PDB entry 7OPA | X-ray diffraction, 2.00 A resolution | chains C and F of the 6 polymer chains in the assembly

== Chain C (and F) ==
Protein: Purine nucleoside phosphorylase DeoD-type
From: Helicobacter pylori (strain ATCC 700392 / 26695)
Notes: EC 2.4.2.1; chain F of this document is another copy of the same molecule, construct and numbering; everything in this record applies to it too
UniProtKB: P56463 (DEOD_HELPY); residues 1-233 here = UniProt positions 1-233
Chain sequence (233 residues; numbered 1 to 233; the number before each row is that of its first residue):
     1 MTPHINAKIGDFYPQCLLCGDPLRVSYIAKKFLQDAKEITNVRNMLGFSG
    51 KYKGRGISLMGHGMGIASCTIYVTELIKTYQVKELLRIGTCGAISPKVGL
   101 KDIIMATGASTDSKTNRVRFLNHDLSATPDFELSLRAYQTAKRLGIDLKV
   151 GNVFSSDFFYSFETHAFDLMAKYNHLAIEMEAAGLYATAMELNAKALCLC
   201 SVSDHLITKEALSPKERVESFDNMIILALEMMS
Swiss-Prot annotation at these positions:
  - active site: Asp204 (Proton donor)
  - binding site (a purine D-ribonucleoside): His4, Glu179 to Glu181, Ser203, Asp204
  - binding site (phosphate): Gly20, Arg24, Arg43, Arg87 to Thr90
  - site: Arg217 (Important for catalytic activity)
Small-molecule neighbours: 6-benzylthio-2-chloropurine (05Z): Thr90, Cys91, Gly92, Phe158, Phe159, Tyr160, Ile178, Glu179, Met180, Ser203, Asp204, Leu206
What the authors report for this chain:
  - binding site for 6-benzylthio-2-chloropurine: Phe159, Asp204

== How chain C and chain F interact ==
Pairs across the interface - 67 pairs, chain C then chain F:
  Pro3(C) with Tyr160(F)
  His4(C) with Met64(F); Phe159(F)
  Gly20(C) with Arg43(F)
  Asp21(C) with Arg43(F)
  Pro22(C) with Arg43(F); Asn44(F)
  Leu23(C) with Asn41(F); Arg43(F); Asn44(F)
  Arg24(C) with Arg43(F)
  Asn41(C) with Leu23(F)
  Arg43(C) with Gly20(F); Asp21(F); Pro22(F); Leu23(F); Met64(F)
  Asn44(C) with Pro22(F); Leu23(F); Asn44(F), hydrogen bond (backbone-side chain); Leu46(F)
  Leu46(C) with Asn44(F)
  Met64(C) with His4(F); Arg43(F); Met64(F); Ser68(F); Ile71(F), hydrophobic; Tyr72(F)
  Gly65(C) with Ala67(F)
  Ala67(C) with Gly65(F); Asp157(F)
  Ser68(C) with Met64(F)
  Ile71(C) with Met64(F), hydrophobic; Phe159(F), hydrophobic
  Tyr72(C) with Met64(F), hydrophobic
  Thr74(C) with Tyr160(F)
  Glu75(C) with Tyr160(F), hydrogen bond
  Thr90(C) with Arg43(F)
  Asp112(C) with Lys114(F)
  Lys114(C) with Asp112(F); Lys114(F); Arg117(F)
  Thr115(C) with Asp157(F); Phe158(F)
  Val118(C) with Phe158(F), hydrophobic; Glu163(F)
  Arg119(C) with Phe158(F); Phe162(F)
  Asp157(C) with Ala67(F); Ser113(F); Thr115(F)
  Phe158(C) with Thr115(F); Val118(F), hydrophobic; Arg119(F)
  Phe159(C) with His4(F); Ile71(F), hydrophobic
  Tyr160(C) with Pro3(F); Thr74(F); Glu75(F), hydrogen bond
  Phe162(C) with Arg119(F); Glu191(F)
  Met180(C) with Ile71(F), hydrophobic
  Glu191(C) with Phe162(F)
  Pro214(C) with Thr2(F); Pro3(F); Val42(F), hydrophobic
  Arg217(C) with Pro3(F)
Also at the interface, not in a pair above, chain C (37 interface residues in all): Ser113, Arg117, Glu163
Also at the interface, not in a pair above, chain F (36 interface residues in all): Arg24, Met180

== Overview ==
Chain C and chain F form an interface of 37 and 36 residues respectively, with 3 hydrogen bonds. Polar
contacts include Asn44(C)-Asn44(F) and Glu75(C)-Tyr160(F). Chain C binds 6-benzylthio-2-chloropurine. From
UniProt: active-site residue Asp204(C), 6 purine D-ribonucleoside-binding residues and 7 phosphate-binding
residues on chain C. The paper reports a binding site for 6-benzylthio-2-chloropurine at Phe159(C) and
Asp204(C).
Chain C and chain F are both Purine nucleoside phosphorylase DeoD-type (Helicobacter pylori (strain ATCC
700392 / 26695)); the structure, Purine nucleoside phosphorylase(DeoD-type) from H. pylori with
6-benzylthiopurine, was determined by X-ray diffraction, deposited together with 7OOY, 7OOZ and 7OP9.
